PDB entry 1VQK | X-ray diffraction, 2.30 A resolution | chains 0 and A of the 32 polymer chains in the assembly

# Chain 0
Molecule: 23S ribosomal RNA
Source organism: Haloarcula marismortui
Sequence (2922 nucleotides; numbered 2 to 2923; the number before each row is that of its first residue):
     2 UUGGCUACUAUGCCAGCUGGUGGAUUGCUCGGCUCAGGCGCUGAUGAAGG
    52 ACGUGCCAAGCUGCGAUAAGCCAUGGGGAGCCGCACGGAGGCGAAGAACC
   102 AUGGAUUUCCGAAUGAGAAUCUCUCUAACAAUUGCUUCGCGCAAUGAGGA
   152 ACCCCGAGAACUGAAACAUCUCAGUAUCGGGAGGAACAGAAAACGCAAUG
   202 UGAUGUCGUUAGUAACCGCGAGUGAACGCGAUACAGCCCAAACCGAAGCC
   252 CUCACGGGCAAUGUGGUGUCAGGGCUACCUCUCAUCAGCCGACCGUCUCG
   302 ACGAAGUCUCUUGGAACAGAGCGUGAUACAGGGUGACAACCCCGUACUCG
   352 AGACCAGUACGACGUGCGGUAGUGCCAGAGUAGCGGGGGUUGGAUAUCCC
   402 UCGCGAAUAACGCAGGCAUCGACUGCGAAGGCUAAACACAACCUGAGACC
   452 GAUAGUGAACAAGUAGUGUGAACGAACGCUGCAAAGUACCCUCAGAAGGG
   502 AGGCGAAAUAGAGCAUGAAAUCAGUUGGCGAUCGAGCGACAGGGCAUACA
   552 AGGUCCCUCGACGAAUGACCGACGCGCGAGCGUCCAGUAAGACUCACGGG
   602 AAGCCGAUGUUCUGUCGUACGUUUUGAAAAACGAGCCAGGGAGUGUGUCU
   652 GCAUGGCAAGUCUAACCGGAGUAUCCGGGGAGGCACAGGGAAACCGACAU
   702 GGCCGCAGGGCUUUGCCCGAGGGCCGCCGUCUUCAAGGGCGGGGAGCCAU
   752 GUGGACACGACCCGAAUCCGGACGAUCUACGCAUGGACAAGAUGAAGCGU
   802 GCCGAAAGGCACGUGGAAGUCUGUUAGAGUUGGUGUCCUACAAUACCCUC
   852 UCGUGAUCUAUGUGUAGGGGUGAAAGGCCCAUCGAGUCCGGCAACAGCUG
   902 GUUCCAAUCGAAACAUGUCGAAGCAUGACCUCCGCCGAGGUAGUCUGUGA
   952 GGUAGAGCGACCGAUUGGUGUGUCCGCCUCCGAGAGGAGUCGGCACACCU
  1002 GUCAAACUCCAAACUUACAGACGCCGUUUGACGCGGGGAUUCCGGUGCGC
  1052 GGGGUAAGCCUGUGUACCAGGAGGGGAACAACCCAGAGAUAGGUUAAGGU
  1102 CCCCAAGUGUGGAUUAAGUGUAAUCCUCUGAAGGUGGUCUCGAGCCCUAG
  1152 ACAGCCGGGAGGUGAGCUUAGAAGCAGCUACCCUCUAAGAAAAGCGUAAC
  1202 AGCUUACCGGCCGAGGUUUGAGGCGCCCAAAAUGAUCGGGACUCAAAUCC
  1252 ACCACCGAGACCUGUCCGUACCACUCAUACUGGUAAUCGAGUAGAUUGGC
  1302 GCUCUAAUUGGAUGGAAGUAGGGGUGAAAACUCCUAUGGACCGAUUAGUG
  1352 ACGAAAAUCCUGGCCAUAGUAGCAGCGAUAGUCGGGUGAGAACCCCGACG
  1402 GCCUAAUGGAUAAGGGUUCCUCAGCACUGCUGAUCAGCUGAGGGUUAGCC
  1452 GGUCCUAAGUCAUACCGCAACUCGACUAUGACGAAAUGGGAAACGGGUUA
  1502 AUAUUCCCGUGCCACUAUGCAGUGAAAGUUGACGCCCUGGGGUCGAUCAC
  1552 GCUGGGCAUUCGCCCAGUCGAACCGUCCAACUCCGUGGAAGCCGUAAUGG
  1602 CAGGAAGCGGACGAACGGCGGCAUAGGGAAACGUGAUUCAACCUGGGGCC
  1652 CAUGAAAAGACGAGCAUAGUGUCCGUACCGAGAACCGACACAGGUGUCCA
  1702 UGGCGGCGAAAGCCAAGGCCUGUCGGGAGCAACCAACGUUAGGGAAUUCG
  1752 GCAAGUUAGUCCCGUACCUUCGGAAGAAGGGAUGCCUGCUCCGGAACGGA
  1802 GCAGGUCGCAGUGACUCGGAAGCUCGGACUGUCUAGUAACAACAUAGGUG
  1852 ACCGCAAAUCCGCAAGGACUCGUACGGUCACUGAAUCCUGCCCAGUGCAG
  1902 GUAUCUGAACACCUCGUACAAGAGGACGAAGGACCUGUCAACGGCGGGGG
  1952 UAACUAUGACCCUCUUAAGGUAGCGUAGUACCUUGCCGCAUCAGUAGCGG
  2002 CUUGCAUGAAUGGAUUAACCAGAGCUUCACUGUCCCAACGUUGGGCCCGG
  2052 UGAACUGUACAUUCCAGUGCGGAGUCUGGAGACACCCAGGGGGAAGCGAA
  2102 GACCCUAUGGAGCUUUACUGCAGGCUGUCGCUGAGACGUGGUCGCCGAUG
  2152 UGCAGCAUAGGUAGGAGACACUACACAGGUACCCGCGCUAGCGGGCCACC
  2202 GAGUCAACAGUGAAAUACUACCCGUCGGUGACUGCGACUCUCACUCCGGG
  2252 AGGAGGACACCGAUAGCCGGGCAGUUUGACUGGGGCGGUACGCGCUCGAA
  2302 AAGAUAUCGAGCGCGCCCUAUGGCUAUCUCAGCCGGGACAGAGACCCGGC
  2352 GAAGAGUGCAAGAGCAAAAGAUAGCUUGACAGUGUUCUUCCCAACGAGGA
  2402 ACGCUGACGCGAAAGCGUGGUCUAGCGAACCAAUUAGCCUGCUUGAUGCG
  2452 GGCAAUUGAUGACAGAAAAGCUACCCUAGGGAUAACAGAGUCGUCACUCG
  2502 CAAGAGCACAUAUCGACCGAGUGGCUUGCUACCUCGAUGUCGGUUCCCUC
  2552 CAUCCUGCCCGUGCAGAAGCGGGCAAGGGUGAGGUUGUUCGCCUAUUAAA
  2602 GGAGGUCGUGAGCUGGGUUUAGACCGUCGUGAGACAGGUCGGCUGCUAUC
  2652 UACUGGGUGUGUAAUGGUGUCUGACAAGAACGACCGUAUAGUACGAGAGG
  2702 AACUACGGUUGGUGGCCACUGGUGUACCGGUUGUUCGAGAGAGCACGUGC
  2752 CGGGUAGCCACGCCACACGGGGUAAGAGCUGAACGCAUCUAAGCUCGAAA
  2802 CCCACUUGGAAAAGAGACACCGCCGAGGUCCCGCGUACAAGACGCGGUCG
  2852 AUAGACUCGGGGUGUGCGCGUCGAGGUAACGAGACGUUAAGCCCACGAGC
  2902 ACUAACAGACCAAAGCCAUCAU
Not modelled in the structure: 2-9, 126-127, 715, 971-998, 1560, 1952-1963, 2137-2236, 2339-2343, 2665-2666, 2915-2923
Modified / non-standard residues: 1MA (6-hydro-1-methyladenosine-5'-monophosphate) at position 628, OMU (o2'-methyluridine 5'-monophosphate) at position 2587, OMG (o2'-methylguanosine-5'-monophosphate) at position 2588, UR3 (3-methyluridine-5'-monophoshate) at position 2619, PSU (pseudouridine-5'-monophosphate) at position 2621

# Chain A
Molecule: 50S ribosomal protein L2P
Source organism: Haloarcula marismortui
UniProtKB: P20276 (RL2_HALMA); numbering as in UniProt (aligned over 0-239)
Amino-acid sequence (240 residues; each row starts with the number of its first residue; numbering starts at 0):
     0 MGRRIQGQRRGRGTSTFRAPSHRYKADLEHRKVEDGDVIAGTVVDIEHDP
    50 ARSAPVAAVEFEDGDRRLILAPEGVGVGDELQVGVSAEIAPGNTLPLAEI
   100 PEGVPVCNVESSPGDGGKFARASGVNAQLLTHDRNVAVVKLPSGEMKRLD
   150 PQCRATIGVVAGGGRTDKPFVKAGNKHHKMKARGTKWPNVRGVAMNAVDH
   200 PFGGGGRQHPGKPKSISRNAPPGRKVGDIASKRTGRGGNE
Not modelled in the structure: 0, 238-239

# How chain 0 and chain A interact
Pairs across the interface - 255 pairs, chain 0 then chain A:
  C781(0) / Thr-15(A)  hydrogen bond to the sugar
  G782(0) / Ser-14(A)  hydrogen bond to the sugar
  G782(0) / Thr-15(A)  hydrogen bond to the sugar
  C783(0) / Ser-14(A)  sugar contact
  C783(0) / His-21(A)  hydrogen bond to the phosphate
  C783(0) / Arg-22(A)  phosphate contact
  C783(0) / Lys-180(A)  phosphate contact
  A784(0) / His-21(A)  salt bridge to the phosphate
  A784(0) / Arg-22(A)  salt bridge to the phosphate
  G820(0) / Lys-171(A)  salt bridge to the phosphate
  G820(0) / Ala-172(A)  hydrogen bond to the base
  G820(0) / Gly-173(A)  hydrogen bond to the base
  A857(0) / Ala-172(A)  base contact
  A857(0) / Gly-173(A)  phosphate contact
  A857(0) / His-176(A)  sugar contact
  A857(0) / His-177(A)  salt bridge to the phosphate
  A857(0) / Trp-186(A)  base contact
  U866(0) / Arg-11(A)  hydrogen bond to the phosphate
  U866(0) / Thr-13(A)  sugar contact
  A867(0) / Arg-11(A)  salt bridge to the phosphate
  G870(0) / Arg-3(A)  salt bridge to the phosphate
  G871(0) / Arg-2(A)  hydrogen bond to the base
  G871(0) / Arg-3(A)  salt bridge to the phosphate
  G871(0) / Arg-8(A)  salt bridge to the phosphate
  G871(0) / Arg-11(A)  phosphate contact
  U872(0) / Arg-2(A)  hydrogen bond to the base
  U872(0) / Arg-8(A)  hydrogen bond to the base
  U872(0) / Thr-13(A)  hydrogen bond to the phosphate
  U872(0) / Phe-16(A)  phosphate contact
  G873(0) / Arg-2(A)  base contact
  G873(0) / Arg-8(A)  hydrogen bond to the base
  G873(0) / Thr-15(A)  phosphate contact
  G873(0) / Lys-185(A)  salt bridge to the phosphate
  G873(0) / Asp-198(A)  hydrogen bond to the base
  A874(0) / Lys-185(A)  salt bridge to the phosphate
  A874(0) / Pro-187(A)  sugar contact
  A874(0) / Val-189(A)  sugar contact
  A875(0) / Val-189(A)  sugar contact
  A875(0) / Ala-193(A)  hydrogen bond to the sugar
  A875(0) / Met-194(A)  base contact
  A875(0) / Asp-198(A)  base contact
  G877(0) / Asn-195(A)  hydrogen bond to the sugar
  G877(0) / Val-197(A)  base contact
  G878(0) / Arg-2(A)  hydrogen bond to the base
  C879(0) / Arg-2(A)  base contact
  A886(0) / Gly-1(A)  hydrogen bond to the base
  A886(0) / Arg-2(A)  base contact
  G1460(0) / Arg-17(A)  salt bridge to the phosphate
  C1652(0) / Ser-52(A)  hydrogen bond to the phosphate
  C1652(0) / Arg-164(A)  sugar contact
  C1652(0) / Thr-165(A)  base contact
  C1652(0) / Lys-167(A)  hydrogen bond to the base
  C1652(0) / Phe-169(A)  stacking on the base
  C1652(0) / Lys-178(A)  hydrogen bond to the base
  A1653(0) / His-47(A)  salt bridge to the phosphate
  A1653(0) / Ser-52(A)  hydrogen bond to the phosphate
  A1653(0) / His-177(A)  stacking on the base
  A1653(0) / Lys-178(A)  sugar contact
  U1654(0) / Lys-24(A)  sugar contact
  U1654(0) / His-47(A)  stacking on the base
  U1654(0) / Pro-49(A)  phosphate contact
  C1844(0) / Val-189(A)  sugar contact
  C1844(0) / Arg-190(A)  salt bridge to the phosphate
  C1844(0) / Ala-193(A)  sugar contact
  C1844(0) / Gln-207(A)  hydrogen bond to the phosphate
  A1845(0) / Pro-187(A)  phosphate contact
  A1845(0) / Asn-188(A)  phosphate contact
  A1845(0) / Val-189(A)  phosphate contact
  A1845(0) / Arg-190(A)  salt bridge to the phosphate
  U1846(0) / Ala-172(A)  hydrogen bond to the sugar
  U1846(0) / Trp-186(A)  sugar contact
  U1846(0) / Pro-187(A)  phosphate contact
  U1846(0) / Asn-188(A)  hydrogen bond to the phosphate
  A1847(0) / Phe-169(A)  hydrogen bond to the phosphate
  A1847(0) / Val-170(A)  hydrogen bond to the sugar
  A1847(0) / Lys-171(A)  sugar contact
  A1847(0) / Lys-175(A)  salt bridge to the phosphate
  A1847(0) / Trp-186(A)  hydrogen bond to the phosphate
  G1848(0) / Pro-168(A)  phosphate contact
  G1848(0) / Phe-169(A)  hydrogen bond to the phosphate
  U1850(0) / Arg-235(A)  hydrogen bond to the phosphate
  G1851(0) / Asp-227(A)  hydrogen bond to the base
  G1851(0) / Thr-233(A)  sugar contact
  G1851(0) / Gly-234(A)  sugar contact
  G1851(0) / Arg-235(A)  salt bridge to the phosphate
  A1852(0) / Asp-227(A)  sugar contact
  A1852(0) / Ile-228(A)  hydrogen bond to the sugar
  A1852(0) / Ser-230(A)  phosphate contact
  A1852(0) / Lys-231(A)  phosphate contact
  A1852(0) / Arg-232(A)  sugar contact
  C1853(0) / Arg-217(A)  hydrogen bond to the sugar
  C1853(0) / Ile-228(A)  sugar contact
  C1853(0) / Ala-229(A)  sugar contact
  C1853(0) / Ser-230(A)  phosphate contact
  C1853(0) / Lys-231(A)  salt bridge to the phosphate
  C1854(0) / Lys-231(A)  salt bridge to the phosphate
  G1855(0) / Phe-118(A)  base contact
  G1855(0) / Leu-140(A)  base contact
  G1855(0) / Pro-141(A)  base contact
  G1855(0) / Ser-142(A)  hydrogen bond to the base
  G1855(0) / Glu-144(A)  hydrogen bond to the sugar
  G1855(0) / Lys-146(A)  hydrogen bond to the phosphate
  C1856(0) / Lys-117(A)  sugar contact
  C1856(0) / Lys-146(A)  salt bridge to the phosphate
  A1857(0) / Ser-110(A)  hydrogen bond to the phosphate
  A1857(0) / Lys-117(A)  phosphate contact
  A1859(0) / Arg-217(A)  hydrogen bond to the phosphate
  U1860(0) / Arg-9(A)  hydrogen bond to the base
  U1860(0) / Arg-217(A)  salt bridge to the phosphate
  U1860(0) / Lys-224(A)  salt bridge to the phosphate
  U1860(0) / Ile-228(A)  sugar contact
  C1861(0) / Gly-6(A)  hydrogen bond to the sugar
  C1861(0) / Gln-7(A)  hydrogen bond to the sugar
  C1861(0) / Gly-10(A)  hydrogen bond to the sugar
  C1861(0) / Pro-221(A)  phosphate contact
  C1861(0) / Lys-224(A)  salt bridge to the phosphate
  C1862(0) / Arg-3(A)  hydrogen bond to the phosphate
  C1862(0) / Gln-7(A)  hydrogen bond to the phosphate
  C1862(0) / Gly-10(A)  sugar contact
  C1862(0) / Arg-11(A)  sugar contact
  C1862(0) / Pro-221(A)  phosphate contact
  G1863(0) / Arg-3(A)  salt bridge to the phosphate
  G1868(0) / Gly-10(A)  hydrogen bond to the base
  A1869(0) / Arg-9(A)  base contact
  A1869(0) / Gly-12(A)  sugar contact
  A1869(0) / Phe-16(A)  sugar contact
  A1869(0) / Arg-17(A)  phosphate contact
  C1870(0) / Arg-9(A)  sugar contact
  C1870(0) / Phe-16(A)  sugar contact
  C1870(0) / Arg-17(A)  phosphate contact
  C1870(0) / Ala-18(A)  hydrogen bond to the phosphate
  C1870(0) / Gly-183(A)  phosphate contact
  U1871(0) / Ala-18(A)  phosphate contact
  U1871(0) / Gly-183(A)  hydrogen bond to the phosphate
  C1872(0) / Ser-20(A)  hydrogen bond to the phosphate
  C1872(0) / Tyr-23(A)  base contact
  C1872(0) / Lys-24(A)  base contact
  C1872(0) / Ala-25(A)  hydrogen bond to the sugar
  C1872(0) / Asp-26(A)  hydrogen bond to the base
  G1873(0) / Ala-50(A)  sugar contact
  G1873(0) / Arg-51(A)  phosphate contact
  G1873(0) / Arg-120(A)  salt bridge to the phosphate
  U1874(0) / Arg-51(A)  phosphate contact
  U1874(0) / Lys-117(A)  hydrogen bond to the sugar
  U1874(0) / Phe-118(A)  sugar contact
  U1874(0) / Ala-119(A)  hydrogen bond to the sugar
  U1874(0) / Arg-120(A)  salt bridge to the phosphate
  U1874(0) / Ala-121(A)  phosphate contact
  A1875(0) / Ala-119(A)  hydrogen bond to the phosphate
  A1875(0) / Arg-120(A)  hydrogen bond to the phosphate
  A1875(0) / Ala-121(A)  hydrogen bond to the phosphate
  A1875(0) / Val-124(A)  phosphate contact
  A1875(0) / Pro-141(A)  sugar contact
  A1875(0) / Ser-142(A)  hydrogen bond to the sugar
  C1876(0) / Ala-121(A)  sugar contact
  C1876(0) / Ser-122(A)  hydrogen bond to the sugar
  C1876(0) / Gly-123(A)  hydrogen bond to the base
  C1876(0) / Val-124(A)  base contact
  C1876(0) / Pro-141(A)  phosphate contact
  C1876(0) / Gly-162(A)  base contact
  C1876(0) / Gly-163(A)  hydrogen bond to the base
  C1876(0) / Arg-164(A)  hydrogen bond to the sugar
  C1876(0) / Thr-165(A)  base contact
  G1877(0) / Arg-164(A)  salt bridge to the phosphate
  G1877(0) / Lys-178(A)  salt bridge to the phosphate
  G1878(0) / Arg-182(A)  salt bridge to the phosphate
  U1879(0) / Arg-9(A)  hydrogen bond to the phosphate
  U1879(0) / Gly-183(A)  phosphate contact
  U1879(0) / Thr-184(A)  hydrogen bond to the phosphate
  C1880(0) / Gly-6(A)  phosphate contact
  C1880(0) / Arg-9(A)  salt bridge to the phosphate
  C1880(0) / Val-225(A)  sugar contact
  C1880(0) / Gly-226(A)  hydrogen bond to the sugar
  A1881(0) / His-199(A)  salt bridge to the phosphate
  A1881(0) / Phe-201(A)  phosphate contact
  A1881(0) / Lys-213(A)  sugar contact
  A1881(0) / Val-225(A)  phosphate contact
  A1881(0) / Gly-226(A)  sugar contact
  C1882(0) / Arg-190(A)  phosphate contact
  C1882(0) / Gly-191(A)  hydrogen bond to the phosphate
  C1882(0) / Val-192(A)  hydrogen bond to the phosphate
  C1882(0) / Phe-201(A)  phosphate contact
  C1882(0) / Lys-213(A)  sugar contact
  U1883(0) / Arg-190(A)  salt bridge to the phosphate
  G1884(0) / Arg-190(A)  base contact
  G1898(0) / Pro-212(A)  sugar contact
  G1898(0) / Ser-214(A)  hydrogen bond to the sugar
  C1899(0) / Ser-214(A)  sugar contact
  C1899(0) / Ile-215(A)  sugar contact
  C1899(0) / Ser-216(A)  sugar contact
  C1899(0) / Ala-229(A)  sugar contact
  C1899(0) / Ser-230(A)  hydrogen bond to the sugar
  A1900(0) / Ser-216(A)  phosphate contact
  A1900(0) / Arg-217(A)  hydrogen bond to the phosphate
  A1900(0) / Ala-229(A)  sugar contact
  A1900(0) / Ser-230(A)  sugar contact
  A1900(0) / Lys-231(A)  sugar contact
  G1938(0) / Lys-231(A)  hydrogen bond to the base
  U1939(0) / Arg-232(A)  hydrogen bond to the phosphate
  U1939(0) / Thr-233(A)  hydrogen bond to the sugar
  U1939(0) / Gly-237(A)  phosphate contact
  C1940(0) / Thr-233(A)  sugar contact
  C1940(0) / Gly-234(A)  phosphate contact
  C1940(0) / Gly-236(A)  hydrogen bond to the phosphate
  C1940(0) / Gly-237(A)  phosphate contact
  A1941(0) / Gly-234(A)  sugar contact
  A1941(0) / Arg-235(A)  hydrogen bond to the phosphate
  A1941(0) / Gly-236(A)  phosphate contact
  A1942(0) / Lys-213(A)  salt bridge to the phosphate
  A1942(0) / Asp-227(A)  sugar contact
  A1942(0) / Thr-233(A)  hydrogen bond to the sugar
  A1942(0) / Gly-234(A)  hydrogen bond to the phosphate
  C1943(0) / Pro-209(A)  phosphate contact
  C1943(0) / Lys-211(A)  sugar contact
  C1943(0) / Pro-212(A)  sugar contact
  G1944(0) / His-208(A)  salt bridge to the phosphate
  G1944(0) / Pro-209(A)  phosphate contact
  U2012(0) / Gln-207(A)  sugar contact
  C2114(0) / Gly-1(A)  hydrogen bond to the phosphate
  C2114(0) / Ala-196(A)  sugar contact
  C2114(0) / Val-197(A)  phosphate contact
  U2115(0) / Ala-196(A)  phosphate contact
  A2123(0) / Pro-220(A)  base contact
  G2124(0) / Asn-218(A)  hydrogen bond to the base
  G2125(0) / Asn-218(A)  hydrogen bond to the sugar
  C2126(0) / Asn-218(A)  sugar contact
  C2248(0) / Ser-111(A)  hydrogen bond to the sugar
  C2248(0) / Pro-112(A)  hydrogen bond to the sugar
  G2249(0) / Gly-113(A)  sugar contact
  G2249(0) / Asp-114(A)  phosphate contact
  G2250(0) / Lys-31(A)  salt bridge to the phosphate
  G2254(0) / Asp-149(A)  sugar contact
  G2270(0) / Arg-223(A)  hydrogen bond to the phosphate
  G2271(0) / Arg-223(A)  salt bridge to the phosphate
  G2272(0) / Pro-220(A)  base contact
  G2272(0) / Pro-221(A)  sugar contact
  G2272(0) / Gly-222(A)  sugar contact
  G2272(0) / Arg-223(A)  salt bridge to the phosphate
  C2273(0) / Gly-1(A)  hydrogen bond to the phosphate
  C2625(0) / Gly-205(A)  phosphate contact
  C2625(0) / Gln-207(A)  phosphate contact
  C2626(0) / Arg-206(A)  phosphate contact
  C2629(0) / Arg-206(A)  base contact
  G2630(0) / Arg-206(A)  hydrogen bond to the base
  G2630(0) / His-208(A)  base contact
  U2631(0) / Gly-210(A)  sugar contact
  G2632(0) / His-208(A)  phosphate contact
  G2632(0) / Gly-210(A)  sugar contact
  A2633(0) / Gly-202(A)  phosphate contact
  A2633(0) / Gly-203(A)  phosphate contact
  A2633(0) / Gly-204(A)  hydrogen bond to the phosphate
  G2634(0) / Gly-203(A)  phosphate contact
  G2634(0) / Gly-204(A)  hydrogen bond to the phosphate
  G2634(0) / Gly-205(A)  hydrogen bond to the base
  G2634(0) / Arg-206(A)  base contact
Interface residues without a listed pair, chain 0 (101 interface residues in all): U858, G865, A876, A1459, C1651, G1655, A1843, U2117, A2255, A2274, U2628
Interface residues without a listed pair, chain A (123 interface residues in all): Gln-5, Val-32, Glu-33, Gly-161, Ala-181

# Summary
101 residues of chain 0 and 123 residues of chain A are in contact; the contacts include 85 hydrogen bonds, 36
salt bridges and 3 aromatic stacking contacts. Polar pairs include G820(0)/Ala-172(A), G820(0)/Gly-173(A) and
G871(0)/Arg-2(A).
Here chain 0 is 23S ribosomal RNA and chain A is 50S ribosomal protein L2P, both from Haloarcula marismortui.
Entry 1VQK (The structure of CCDA-PHE-CAP-BIO bound to the a site of the ribosomal subunit of haloarcula
marismortui) was determined by X-ray diffraction, deposited together with 1VQ4, 1VQ5, 1VQ8, 1VQ9, 1VQL, 1VQM,
1VQO and 1VQP.
